Entry 1L4A (X-ray diffraction, 2.95 A resolution); this record covers chains B and D of the 5 polymer chains in the assembly.

Chain B:
Protein: S-syntaxin
From: Loligo pealei
Reference sequence: O46345 (O46345_LOLPE); numbering as in UniProt (aligned over 183-265)
Sequence (88 residues; numbered 178 to 265; the number before each row is that of its first residue):
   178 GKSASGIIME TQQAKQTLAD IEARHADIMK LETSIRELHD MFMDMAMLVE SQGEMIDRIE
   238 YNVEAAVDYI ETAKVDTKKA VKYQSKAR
Disordered / not traced: 260-265
Construct notes: cloning artifact (178-182)

Chain D:
Protein: S-SNAP25 fusion protein
From: Loligo pealei
Reference sequence: Q8T3S4 (Q8T3S4_LOLPE); numbering as in UniProt (aligned over 126-212)
Sequence (87 residues; each row starts with the number of its first residue):
   126 VTVGDQNGMG PSSGYVTRIT NDAREDDMEN NMKEVSSMIG NLRNMAIDMG NEIGSQNRQV
   186 DRIQQKAESN ESRIDEANKK ATKLLKN
Disordered / not traced: 126-135, 211-212

Interface between chain B and chain D:
Pairs across the interface (11):
  Asp197(B) with Ile144(D)
  Ile198(B) with Ile144(D); Thr145(D)
  Arg201(B) with Thr142(D), hydrogen bond (side chain-backbone); Ile144(D); Glu150(D), salt bridge; Met153(D)
  Ile212(B) with Val160(D), hydrophobic
  Leu215(B) with Leu167(D), hydrophobic
  Phe219(B) with Leu167(D), hydrophobic
  Met222(B) with Met174(D), hydrophobic
Also at the interface, not in a pair above, chain B (12 interface residues in all): Thr194, Asp204, Ile205, Leu208, Val226
Also at the interface, not in a pair above, chain D (14 interface residues in all): Pro136, Val141, Arg143, Met157, Ile164, Ile178

Overview:
Chain B and chain D form an interface of 12 and 14 residues respectively; the contacts include 1 hydrogen bond
and 1 salt bridge. Polar contacts include Arg201(B)-Glu150(D) and Arg201(B)-Thr142(D).
Here chain B is S-syntaxin and chain D is S-SNAP25 fusion protein, both from Loligo pealei. Entry 1L4A (X-ray
structure of the neuronal complexin/snare complex from the squid loligo pealei) was determined by X-ray
diffraction.
